PDB entry 1PK6 | X-ray diffraction, 1.85 A resolution | chains A and B of the 3 polymer chains in the assembly

Chain A:
Molecule: Complement C1q subcomponent, A chain precursor
Organism: Homo sapiens
UniProt: P02745 (C1QA_HUMAN); residues 90-222 here correspond to UniProt positions 112-244 (UniProt number = residue number + 22)
Chain sequence (133 residues; each row starts with the number of its first residue):
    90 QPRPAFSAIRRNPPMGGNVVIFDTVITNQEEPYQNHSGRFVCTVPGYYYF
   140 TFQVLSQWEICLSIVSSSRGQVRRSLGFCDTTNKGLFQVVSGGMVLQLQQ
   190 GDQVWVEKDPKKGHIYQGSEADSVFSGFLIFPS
Disulfides: Cys-150/Cys-168
Metal / ion sites: Ca2+: Gln-177 (shared with Asp-172(B), Tyr-173(B), Gln-179(B) of chain B)
Swiss-Prot annotation at these positions:
  - binding site (Ca(2+)): Gln-177
  - glycosylation: Asn-124 (N-linked (GlcNAc...) asparagine)

Chain B:
Molecule: Complement C1q subcomponent, B chain precursor
Organism: Homo sapiens
UniProt: P02746 (C1QB_HUMAN); residues 92-223 here correspond to UniProt positions 117-248 (UniProt number = residue number + 25)
Chain sequence (132 residues; each row starts with the number of its first residue):
    92 TQKIAFSATRTINVPLRRDQTIRFDHVITNMNNNYEPRSGKFTCKVPGLY
   142 YFTYHASSRGNLCVNLMRGRERAQKVVTFCDYAYNTFQVTTGGMVLKLEQ
   192 GENVFLQATDKNSLLGMEGANSIFSGFLLFPD
Disulfides: Cys-154/Cys-171
Metal / ion sites: Ca2+: Asp-172, Tyr-173, Gln-179 (shared with Gln-177(A) of chain A)
Swiss-Prot annotation at these positions:
  - binding site (Ca(2+)): Tyr-175

How chain A and chain B interact:
Pairs across the interface - 49 pairs, chain A then chain B:
  Pro-91(A) / Phe-221(B)
  Arg-92(A) / Leu-140(B)
  Arg-92(A) / Phe-221(B)
  Arg-92(A) / Pro-222(B)
  Arg-92(A) / Asp-223(B)  salt bridge
  Pro-93(A) / Phe-221(B)
  Ala-94(A) / Leu-140(B)  hydrophobic
  Ala-94(A) / Phe-221(B)  hydrophobic
  Phe-95(A) / Val-186(B)
  Ser-96(A) / Met-185(B)
  Ser-96(A) / Val-186(B)  hydrogen bond (side chain-backbone)
  Ile-98(A) / Val-168(B)  hydrophobic
  Ile-98(A) / Met-185(B)  hydrophobic
  Ile-115(A) / Val-167(B)  hydrophobic
  Ile-115(A) / Leu-187(B)  hydrophobic
  Thr-116(A) / Leu-140(B)
  Thr-116(A) / Val-186(B)  hydrogen bond (side chain-backbone)
  Thr-116(A) / Leu-187(B)
  Gln-118(A) / Leu-140(B)
  Gln-118(A) / Lys-188(B)  hydrogen bond
  Thr-140(A) / Tyr-142(B)
  Gln-142(A) / Thr-182(B)
  Gln-142(A) / Gly-183(B)
  Gln-142(A) / Gly-184(B)  hydrogen bond (side chain-backbone)
  Leu-144(A) / Cys-171(B)
  Leu-175(A) / Tyr-173(B)  hydrophobic
  Phe-176(A) / Cys-171(B)  hydrophobic
  Phe-176(A) / Asp-172(B)
  Phe-176(A) / Tyr-173(B)  hydrogen bond (backbone-backbone)
  Gln-177(A) / Asp-172(B)
  Gln-177(A) / Tyr-173(B)
  Val-178(A) / Cys-171(B)
  Val-178(A) / Asp-172(B)  hydrogen bond (backbone-side chain)
  Val-178(A) / Thr-181(B)
  Val-178(A) / Thr-182(B)
  Ser-180(A) / Thr-182(B)
  Glu-209(A) / Thr-169(B)
  Ala-210(A) / Thr-169(B)
  Ala-210(A) / Cys-171(B)  hydrophobic
  Asp-211(A) / Val-168(B)
  Asp-211(A) / Thr-169(B)  hydrogen bond (backbone-backbone)
  Asp-211(A) / Phe-170(B)
  Val-213(A) / Phe-170(B)  hydrophobic
  Val-213(A) / Gly-184(B)
  Val-213(A) / Met-185(B)  hydrophobic
  Phe-217(A) / Tyr-142(B)  hydrophobic
  Phe-217(A) / Phe-218(B)  hydrophobic
  Phe-217(A) / Leu-220(B)  hydrophobic
  Leu-218(A) / Phe-221(B)
Interface residues without a listed pair, chain A (28 interface residues in all): Gln-90, Arg-100, Ser-215, Gly-216
Interface residues without a listed pair, chain B (23 interface residues in all): Tyr-175

Overview:
Chain A and chain B form an interface of 28 and 23 residues respectively, with 7 hydrogen bonds and 1 salt
bridge. Polar pairs include Arg-92(A)/Asp-223(B), Ser-96(A)/Val-186(B) and Thr-116(A)/Val-186(B). From
UniProt: Ca2+-binding residue Gln-177(A) on chain A; Ca2+-binding residue Tyr-175(B) on chain B.
Chain A is Complement C1q subcomponent, A chain precursor and chain B is Complement C1q subcomponent, B chain
precursor, both from Homo sapiens; the structure, Globular Head of the Complement System Protein C1q, was
determined by X-ray diffraction.
